3QRF - chains G and D of the 5 polymer chains in the assembly; structure by X-ray diffraction, 2.80 A resolution.

== Chain G ==
Protein: Forkhead box protein P3
Organism: Homo sapiens
Notes: fragment: human FOXP3 DNA Binding Domain
UniProt: Q9BZS1 (FOXP3_HUMAN); numbering as in UniProt (aligned over 336-417)
Amino-acid sequence (82 residues; each row starts with the number of its first residue):
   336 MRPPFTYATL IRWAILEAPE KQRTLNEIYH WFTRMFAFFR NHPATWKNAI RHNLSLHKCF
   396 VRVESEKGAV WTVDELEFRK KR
Ion coordination: Mg2+: Leu389, His392, Phe395
Curated features (UniProtKB/Swiss-Prot):
  - DNA-binding region: Arg337 (Fork-head)
  - motif: Arg414 to Arg417 (Nuclear localization signal)
  - site: Arg417 (Cleavage)
  - cross-link: Lys393 (Glycyl lysine isopeptide (Lys-Gly) (interchain with G-Cter in ubiquitin))
What the authors report for this chain:
  - mutagenesis - W348Q/M370T/A372P: unchanged binding to DNA
  - disease-associated variants - R347H, F373A: unchanged binding to DNA

== Chain D ==
Molecule: human hARRE2 DNA (Minus Strand)
Notes: fragment: human IL-2 promoter ARRE2 site (minus strand)
Sequence (21 nucleotides; row label = number of the first residue in the row):
  5001 AACTATGAAA CAAATTTTCC T

== How chain G and chain D interact ==
Contacting residue pairs (7; chain G residue first):
  His377(G) - DT5006(D)  phosphate contact
  His377(G) - DG5007(D)  salt bridge to the phosphate
  Thr380(G) - DA5008(D)  hydrogen bond to the phosphate
  Ala384(G) - DG5007(D)  phosphate contact
  His387(G) - DG5007(D)  base contact
  His387(G) - DA5008(D)  base contact
  Lys416(G) - DC5003(D)  salt bridge to the phosphate
Other interface residues (no listed pair), chain G (7 interface residues in all): His392, Arg417
Other interface residues (no listed pair), chain D (7 interface residues in all): DT5004, DA5005, DA5009

== Overview ==
The chain G/chain D interface involves 7 residues from each chain; the contacts include 1 hydrogen bond and 2
salt bridges. Polar pairs include Thr380(G)-DA5008(D), His377(G)-DG5007(D) and Lys416(G)-DC5003(D). Leu389(G),
His392(G) and Phe395(G) coordinate Mg2+. UniProt lists a DNA-binding region on chain G. From the paper:
W348Q/M370T/A372P, R347H and F373A of chain G leave binding to DNA unchanged.
Here chain G is Forkhead box protein P3 (Homo sapiens) and chain D is human hARRE2 DNA (Minus Strand). Entry
3QRF (Structure of a domain-swapped FOXP3 dimer) was determined by X-ray diffraction.
